PDB entry 6IUR | X-ray diffraction, 3.33 A resolution | chains C and D of the 4 polymer chains in the assembly

== Chain C (and D) ==
Protein: Striatin-3
Source organism: Homo sapiens
Notes: chain D of this document is another copy of the same molecule, construct and numbering; everything in this record applies to it too
UniProtKB: Q13033 (STRN3_HUMAN); residue numbers follow UniProt; this construct covers 86-131
Amino-acid sequence (50 residues; each row starts with the number of its first residue):
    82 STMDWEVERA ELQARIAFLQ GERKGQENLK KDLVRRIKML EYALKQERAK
Not modelled in the structure: 82-83, 131 (chain D: 82-85)
Construct notes: expression tag (82-85)

== Chain C / chain D interface ==
Contacting residue pairs (35):
  W86(C) with E87(D)
  E89(C) with R90(D), salt bridge
  R90(C) with E89(D)
  L93(C) with I97(D), hydrophobic
  R96(C) with Q101(D), hydrogen bond
  I97(C) with L93(D); R96(D); I97(D), hydrophobic; L100(D), hydrophobic
  L100(C) with L100(D), hydrophobic; R104(D)
  E103(C) with R104(D), salt bridge
  R104(C) with L100(D); E103(D), salt bridge; Q107(D)
  Q107(C) with Q107(D); E108(D); K111(D), hydrogen bond
  E108(C) with Q107(D)
  K111(C) with L110(D)
  L114(C) with L114(D), hydrophobic; V115(D), hydrophobic; I118(D)
  V115(C) with L114(D), hydrophobic
  R117(C) with I118(D)
  I118(C) with I118(D), hydrophobic; L121(D)
  L121(C) with I118(D); L121(D), hydrophobic
  L125(C) with A124(D), hydrophobic; L125(D), hydrophobic; E128(D)
  E128(C) with E128(D); R129(D), salt bridge
  R129(C) with E128(D), salt bridge
Interface residues without a listed pair, chain C (26 interface residues in all): E87, Q94, Q101, L110, E122, A124
Interface residues without a listed pair, chain D (24 interface residues in all): Q94, E122

== In short ==
26 residues of chain C face 24 of chain D across their interface, with 2 hydrogen bonds and 5 salt bridges.
Polar contacts include E89(C)-R90(D), E103(C)-R104(D) and E128(C)-R129(D).
Chain C and chain D are both Striatin-3 (Homo sapiens); the structure, A phosphatase complex STRN3-PP2Aa, was
determined by X-ray diffraction.
